Entry 5Z4U (X-ray diffraction, 3.18 A resolution); this record covers chains A and B of the 6 polymer chains in the assembly.

[Chain A]
Protein: Tubulin alpha-1B chain
Organism: Sus scrofa
Reference sequence: Q2XVP4 (TBA1B_PIG); residues 1-450 here = UniProt positions 1-450
Amino-acid sequence (450 residues; numbered 1 to 450; the number before each row is that of its first residue):
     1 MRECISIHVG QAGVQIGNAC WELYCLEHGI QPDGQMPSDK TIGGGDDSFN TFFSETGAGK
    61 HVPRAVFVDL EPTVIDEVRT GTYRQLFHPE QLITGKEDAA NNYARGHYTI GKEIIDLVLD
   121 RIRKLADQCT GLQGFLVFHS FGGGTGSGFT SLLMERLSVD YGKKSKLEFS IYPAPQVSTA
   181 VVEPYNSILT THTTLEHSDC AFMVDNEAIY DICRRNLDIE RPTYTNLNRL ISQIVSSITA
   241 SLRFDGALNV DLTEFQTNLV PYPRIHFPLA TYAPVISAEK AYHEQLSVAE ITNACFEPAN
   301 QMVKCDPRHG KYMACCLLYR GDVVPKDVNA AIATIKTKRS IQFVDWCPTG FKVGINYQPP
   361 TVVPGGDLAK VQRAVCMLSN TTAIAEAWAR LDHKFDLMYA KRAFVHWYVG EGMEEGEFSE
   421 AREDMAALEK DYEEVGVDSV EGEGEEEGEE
Unresolved in the structure: 438-450
Metal / ion sites: Ca2+: D39, T41, G44, E55
Ligand contacts:
  - 96C (4-(4-ethoxyphenyl)-1-methyl-3-(3,4,5-trimethoxyphenyl)-1H-pyrazole): N101, T179, V181
  - GTP (guanosine-5'-triphosphate): G10, Q11, A12, Q15, I16, D69, D98, A99, A100, N101, S140, G142, G143, G144, T145, G146, I171, P173, V177, S178, E183, N206, Y224, N228, I231

[Chain B]
Protein: Tubulin beta-2B chain
Organism: Bos taurus
Reference sequence: Q6B856 (TBB2B_BOVIN); residues 1-445 here = UniProt positions 1-445
Amino-acid sequence (445 residues; each row starts with the number of its first residue):
     1 MREIVHIQAG QCGNQIGAKF WEVISDEHGI DPTGSYHGDS DLQLERINVY YNEATGNKYV
    61 PRAILVDLEP GTMDSVRSGP FGQIFRPDNF VFGQSGAGNN WAKGHYTEGA ELVDSVLDVV
   121 RKESESCDCL QGFQLTHSLG GGTGSGMGTL LISKIREEYP DRIMNTFSVV PSPKVSDTVV
   181 EPYNATLSVH QLVENTDETY CIDNEALYDI CFRTLKLTTP TYGDLNHLVS ATMSGVTTCL
   241 RFPGQLNADL RKLAVNMVPF PRLHFFMPGF APLTSRGSQQ YRALTVPELT QQMFDAKNMM
   301 AACDPRHGRY LTVAAVFRGR MSMKEVDEQM LNVQNKNSSY FVEWIPNNVK TAVCDIPPRG
   361 LKMSATFIGN STAIQELFKR ISEQFTAMFR RKAFLHWYTG EGMDEMEFTE AESNMNDLVS
   421 EYQQYQDATA DEQGEFEEEE GEDEA
Unresolved in the structure: 276-279, 429-445
Differences from the reference sequence: conflict V170 (Met in Q6B856), A296 (Ser in Q6B856), V316 (Ile in Q6B856)
Metal / ion sites: Mg2+: Q11, D177 (together with GDP); Ca2+ near E111 (its only coordinating residue here)
Ligand contacts:
  - 96C (4-(4-ethoxyphenyl)-1-methyl-3-(3,4,5-trimethoxyphenyl)-1H-pyrazole): V236, C239, L240, N247, A248, D249, L250, K252, L253, N256, M257, T312, V313, A314, A315, V316, N348, K350, A352, I368
  - GDP (guanosine-5'-diphosphate): A9, G10, Q11, C12, Q15, I16, D67, A97, N99, S138, G140, G141, G142, T143, G144, S145, V169, P171, V175, D177, E181, N204, L207, Y222, L225, N226

[How chain A and chain B interact]
Residue-residue contacts (52; chain A residue first):
  Q15(A) with Q245(B)
  K96(A) with M1(B), hydrogen bond (backbone-backbone); C129(B)
  E97(A) with M1(B); C129(B), hydrogen bond; R162(B), salt bridge
  D98(A) with D249(B); K252(B), salt bridge
  A100(A) with R251(B); K252(B); V255(B)
  N101(A) with K252(B); N256(B)
  R105(A) with R251(B)
  P175(A) with N347(B)
  S178(A) with L246(B); K350(B)
  T179(A) with K350(B)
  A180(A) with N256(B)
  V181(A) with N256(B), hydrogen bond (backbone-side chain); I345(B), hydrophobic; P346(B); N347(B)
  V182(A) with N256(B)
  E220(A) with K324(B)
  R221(A) with M323(B); D327(B), salt bridge
  Y224(A) with Q245(B)
  K394(A) with N347(B)
  L397(A) with E343(B); W344(B); P346(B), hydrophobic
  M398(A) with W344(B), hydrogen bond (backbone-backbone); P346(B)
  K401(A) with F260(B); W344(B); A428(B)
  R402(A) with F260(B)
  A403(A) with P259(B); F260(B), hydrophobic
  F404(A) with V255(B); N256(B); V258(B); P259(B), hydrogen bond (backbone-backbone); I345(B), hydrophobic
  H406(A) with V258(B); P259(B), hydrogen bond (side chain-backbone); F260(B); P261(B)
  W407(A) with A254(B); V255(B), hydrogen bond (side chain-backbone); V258(B), hydrogen bond (side chain-backbone)
Also at the interface, not in a pair above, chain B (30 interface residues in all): D197, M257, T312, S322, N348

[Summary]
The interface between chain A and chain B involves 25 residues on one side and 30 on the other; the contacts
include 8 hydrogen bonds and 3 salt bridges. Polar contacts include E97(A)-R162(B), D98(A)-K252(B) and
R221(A)-D327(B).
Chain A is Tubulin alpha-1B chain (Sus scrofa) and chain B is Tubulin beta-2B chain (Bos taurus); the
structure, Crystal Structure of T2R-TTL complex with 7a3, was determined by X-ray diffraction.
